Entry 7GV1 (X-ray diffraction, 1.75 A resolution); this record covers chains A and D.

== Chain A ==
Name: B-cell lymphoma 6 protein
Organism: Homo sapiens
UniProt: P41182 (BCL6_HUMAN); residue numbers follow UniProt; this construct covers 5-129
Chain sequence (128 residues; each row starts with the number of its first residue):
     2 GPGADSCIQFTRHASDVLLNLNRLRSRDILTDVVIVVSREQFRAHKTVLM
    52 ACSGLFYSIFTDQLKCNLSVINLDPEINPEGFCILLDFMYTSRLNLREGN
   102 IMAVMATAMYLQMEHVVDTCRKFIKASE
Unresolved in the structure: 2-5
Sequence notes: expression tag (2-4)
Residues lining bound ligands: A1ACA (5-[(5-bromo-2-chloropyrimidin-4-yl)amino]-1,3-dihydro-2H-indol-2-one): Asn21, Arg24, Leu25, Met51, Ala52, Cys53, Ser54, Gly55, Tyr58, Gln113, Met114, Glu115
Swiss-Prot annotation at these positions:
  - mutagenesis: Asn21 (N21K: Abolishes interaction with NCOR2 and HDAC2, no effect on interaction with CTBP1 and transcriptional autoinhibition; when associated with A-116 and 376-Q--Q-379), Ser59 (S59A: Abolished ubiquitination by the SCF(FBXL17) complex), His116 (H116A: Abolishes interaction with NCOR2 and HDAC2, no effect on interaction with CTBP1 and transcriptional autoinhibition; when associated with K-21 and 376-Q--Q-379)

== Chain D ==
Name: WVIP tetrapeptide
Chain sequence (6 residues; numbered 0 to 5; the number before each row is that of its first residue; numbering starts at 0):
     0 XWVIPA
Modified / non-standard residues: ACE (acetyl group) at position 0

== How chain A and chain D interact ==
Residue-residue contacts (11; chain A residue first):
  Cys8(A) - Pro4(D)
  Ile9(A) - Trp1(D)  hydrophobic
  Ile9(A) - Val2(D)
  Gln10(A) - ACE_0(D)
  Gln10(A) - Trp1(D)
  Gln10(A) - Val2(D)  hydrogen bond (backbone-backbone)
  Gln10(A) - Pro4(D)
  Phe11(A) - ACE_0(D)
  Phe11(A) - Trp1(D)
  Thr12(A) - ACE_0(D)  hydrogen bond (backbone-backbone)
  Thr12(A) - Val2(D)
Other interface residues (no listed pair), chain D (5 interface residues in all): Ile3

== Overview ==
Chain A and chain D each contribute 5 residues to their interface; the contacts include 2 hydrogen bonds.
Main-chain hydrogen bonds include Gln10(A)-Val2(D) and Thr12(A)-ACE_0(D). Ligands of chain A: compound A1ACA.
Curated annotation (UniProt) lists 3 mutagenesis sites on chain A.
Here chain A is B-cell lymphoma 6 protein (Homo sapiens) and chain D is WVIP tetrapeptide. Entry 7GV1 (Crystal
Structure of B-cell lymphoma 6 protein BTB domain in complex with ligand 2 at 12.50 ...) was determined by
X-ray diffraction (same publication as 7GUD, 7GUE, 7GUF, 7GUG, 7GUH, 7GUI and 126 further entries).
